PDB entry 5HMK | X-ray diffraction, 2.17 A resolution | chain A

# Chain A
Molecule: E3 ubiquitin-protein ligase Mdm2
Organism: Homo sapiens
Notes: EC 6.3.2.-
UniProt: Q00987 (MDM2_HUMAN), isoform Q00987-11; residues 17-125 here correspond to UniProt positions 23-131 (UniProt number = residue number + 6)
Amino-acid sequence (109 residues; numbered 17 to 125; the number before each row is that of its first residue):
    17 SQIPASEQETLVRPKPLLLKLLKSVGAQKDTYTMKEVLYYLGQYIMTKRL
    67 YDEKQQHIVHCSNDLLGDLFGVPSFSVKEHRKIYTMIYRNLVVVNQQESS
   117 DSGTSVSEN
Not modelled in the structure: 17-25, 112-125
Differences from the reference sequence: engineered mutation Tyr55 (Phe61 in Q00987), His76 (Tyr82 in Q00987)
Small-molecule neighbours: 62Q ({4-[2-(2-hydroxyethoxy)phenyl]piperazin-1-yl}[(2R,3S)-2-propyl-3-[4-(trifluoromethyl)phenoxy]-1-{[4-(trifluoromethyl)pyridin-3-yl]carbonyl}piperidin-3-yl]methanone): Leu54, Leu57, Gly58, Ile61, Met62, Tyr67, Gln72, His73, Val75, Phe86, Phe91, Val93, His96, Ile99, Tyr100, Ile103
Reported in the primary citation:
  - binding site for 62Q: Leu54, Val93

# Overview
Bound to chain A: compound 62Q. The paper reports a binding site for 62Q at Leu54 and Val93.
Chain A is E3 ubiquitin-protein ligase Mdm2 (Homo sapiens); the structure, HDM2 in complex with a
3,3-Disubstituted Piperidine, was determined by X-ray diffraction together with 5HMH and 5HMI from the same
study.
